Entry 8X3Q (X-ray diffraction, 2.66 A resolution); this record covers chain C.

Chain C:
Protein: Glycosyl transferase
Source organism: Thermosynechococcus vestitus (strain NIES-2133 / IAM M-273 / BP-1)
UniProtKB: Q8DIJ4 (Q8DIJ4_THEVB); numbering as in UniProt (aligned over 1-342)
Amino-acid sequence (345 residues; numbered -2 to 342; the number before each row is that of its first residue; numbers below 1 keep their minus sign (Gly-2 is residue -2)):
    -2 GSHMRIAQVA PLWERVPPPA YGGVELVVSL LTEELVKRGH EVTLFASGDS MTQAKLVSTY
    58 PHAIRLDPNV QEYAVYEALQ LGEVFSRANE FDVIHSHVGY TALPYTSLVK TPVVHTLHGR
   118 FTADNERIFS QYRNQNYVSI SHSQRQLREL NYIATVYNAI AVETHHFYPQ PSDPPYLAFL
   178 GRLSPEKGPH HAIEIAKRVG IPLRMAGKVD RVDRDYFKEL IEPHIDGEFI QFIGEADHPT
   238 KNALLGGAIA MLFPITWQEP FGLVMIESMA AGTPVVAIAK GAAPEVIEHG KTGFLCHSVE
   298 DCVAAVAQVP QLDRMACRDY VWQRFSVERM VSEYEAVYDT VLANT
Disordered / not traced: -2 to -1
Sequence notes: expression tag (-2 to 0)
Small-molecule neighbours: UDP (uridine-5'-diphosphate): Ala17, Tyr18, Gly19, Gly20, Leu23, Leu177, Gly178, Arg179, Lys184, Ala203, Gly204, Lys205, Gly231, Glu232, Ala233, Lys238, Trp254, Glu256, Gly259, Leu260, Val261, Glu264

Summary:
Ligands of chain C: UDP.
Chain C is Glycosyl transferase (Thermosynechococcus vestitus (strain NIES-2133 / IAM M-273 / BP-1)); the
structure, tll1591 with alpha-glucan 4sugar, was determined by X-ray diffraction together with 8X3U from the
same study.
